Entry 8EMH (electron microscopy, 3.63 A resolution); this record covers chains A and O of the 14 polymer chains in the assembly.

[Chain A]
Molecule: Protease Lon-related BREX system protein BrxL
Organism: Acinetobacter sp. NEB 394
Reference sequence: A0A7H8SL14 (A0A7H8SL14_9GAMM); numbering as in UniProt (aligned over 1-679)
Sequence (679 residues; row label = number of the first residue in the row):
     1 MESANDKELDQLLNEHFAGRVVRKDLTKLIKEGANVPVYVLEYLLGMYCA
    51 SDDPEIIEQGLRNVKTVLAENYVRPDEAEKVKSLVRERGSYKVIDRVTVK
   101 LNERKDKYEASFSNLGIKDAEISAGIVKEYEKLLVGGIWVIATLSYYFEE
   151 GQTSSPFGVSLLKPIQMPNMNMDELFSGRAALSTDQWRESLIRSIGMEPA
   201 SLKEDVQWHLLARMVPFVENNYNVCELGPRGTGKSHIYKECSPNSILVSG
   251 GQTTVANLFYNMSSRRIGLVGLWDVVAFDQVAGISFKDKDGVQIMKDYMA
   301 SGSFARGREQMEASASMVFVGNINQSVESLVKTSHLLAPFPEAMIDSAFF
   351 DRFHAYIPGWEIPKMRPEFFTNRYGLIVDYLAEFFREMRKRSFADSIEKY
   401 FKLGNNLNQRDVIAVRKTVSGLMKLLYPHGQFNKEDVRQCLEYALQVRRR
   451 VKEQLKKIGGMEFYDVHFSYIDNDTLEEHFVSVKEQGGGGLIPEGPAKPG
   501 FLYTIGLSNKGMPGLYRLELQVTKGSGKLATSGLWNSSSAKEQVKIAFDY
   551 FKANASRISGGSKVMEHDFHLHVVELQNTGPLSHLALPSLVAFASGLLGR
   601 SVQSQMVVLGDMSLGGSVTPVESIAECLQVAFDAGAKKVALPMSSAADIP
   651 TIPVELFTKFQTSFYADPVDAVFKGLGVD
Not modelled in the structure: 1, 487-490, 678-679
Sequence notes: conflict Gln280 (Glu in A0A7H8SL14)
What the authors report for this chain:
  - binding site for the 64-nt DNA strand (chain O): Ser264, Lys287
  - self-association interface (contacts with another copy of this molecule): Leu134, Thr658, Gln661
  - conformationally variable residues (domain motion): Ser469 to Ala497
  - mutagenesis - R104A, L134W, S264A/R265A, K287A: decreased binding to dsDNA
  - mutagenesis - Q661W (3.3-fold): increased catalytic activity
  - mutagenesis - T658W: unchanged catalytic activity
  - mutagenesis - L134W: abolished catalytic activity on dsDNA
  - mutagenesis - Q661W: unchanged binding to DNA
  - mutagenesis - Q661W: decreased binding to dsDNA (in the presence of ATP)

[Chain O]
Molecule: 64-nt DNA strand
Sequence (64 nucleotides; numbered 12 to 75; the number before each row is that of its first residue):
    12 ACGCGCTACACTAAAAGGGCCCTTAATTCGATCGACTAAGAAAGGGCCCT
    62 TTATCGATCGACTG

[Chain A / chain O interface]
Pairs across the interface - 11 pairs, chain A then chain O:
  Thr254(A) with DA27(O), phosphate contact
  Ala256(A) with DA26(O), phosphate contact
  Asn257(A) with DA27(O), phosphate contact
  Asn261(A) with DA25(O), phosphate contact; DA26(O), sugar contact
  Met262(A) with DA25(O), phosphate contact; DA26(O), phosphate contact
  Ser263(A) with DA25(O), sugar contact
  Lys287(A) with DA27(O), sugar contact; DG28(O), base contact
  Arg306(A) with DA26(O), salt bridge to the phosphate
Also at the interface, not in a pair above, chain A (9 interface residues in all): Tyr260

[Summary]
9 residues of chain A face 4 of chain O across their interface; the contacts include 1 salt bridge. The
salt-bridged pair is Arg306(A)-DA26(O). The paper reports a binding site for the 64-nt DNA strand (chain O) at
Ser264(A) and Lys287(A); R104A, L134W and S264A/R265A of chain A, among others, reduce binding to dsDNA; 6
substitutions were tested in all.
Chain A is Protease Lon-related BREX system protein BrxL (Acinetobacter sp. NEB 394) and chain O is a 64-nt
DNA strand; the structure, CryoEM characterization of a unique AAA+ BrxL phage restriction factor, was
determined by electron microscopy (same publication as 8EIL and 8EMC).
